PDB entry 7XRM | X-ray diffraction, 2.13 A resolution | chains A and C of the 4 polymer chains in the assembly

[Chain A (and C)]
Name: Ethanolamine ammonia-lyase large subunit
Source organism: Escherichia coli
Notes: EC 4.3.1.7; chain C of this document is another copy of the same molecule, construct and numbering; everything in this record applies to it too
Reference sequence: P0AEJ6 (EUTB_ECOLI); residue numbers follow UniProt; this construct covers 1-453
Sequence (453 residues; numbered 1 to 453; the number before each row is that of its first residue):
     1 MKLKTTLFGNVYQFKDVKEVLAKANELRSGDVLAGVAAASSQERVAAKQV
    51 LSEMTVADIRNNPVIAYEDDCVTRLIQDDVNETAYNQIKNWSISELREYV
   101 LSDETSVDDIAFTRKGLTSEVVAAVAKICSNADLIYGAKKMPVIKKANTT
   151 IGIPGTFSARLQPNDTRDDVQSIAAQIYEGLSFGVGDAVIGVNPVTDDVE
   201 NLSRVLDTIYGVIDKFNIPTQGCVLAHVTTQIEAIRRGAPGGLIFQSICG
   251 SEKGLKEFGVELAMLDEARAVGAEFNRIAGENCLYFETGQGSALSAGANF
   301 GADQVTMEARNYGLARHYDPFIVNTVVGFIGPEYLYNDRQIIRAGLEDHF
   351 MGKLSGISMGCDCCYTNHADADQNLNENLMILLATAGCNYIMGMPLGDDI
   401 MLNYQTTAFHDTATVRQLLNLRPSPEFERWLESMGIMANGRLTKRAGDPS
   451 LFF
Ligand contacts:
  - cobalamin (B12): Asn193, Pro194, Val195, Thr196, Asp197, Leu225, Ala226, His227, Phe245, Gln246, Ser247, Glu257, Phe258, Ser295, Phe329, Ile330, Met401, Leu402, Asn403
  - FWK ((2R,3R,4S,5R)-2-(6-aminopurin-9-yl)-5-ethyl-oxolane-3,4-diol): Asn193, Leu225, Phe245, Ser247, Ile248, Glu287, Thr288, Gly289, Gln290, Ser292, Val326, Phe329, Ile330, Leu402

[Chain A / chain C interface]
Contacting residue pairs (55; chain A residue first):
  Glu26(A) - Asn374(C)
  Asp103(A) - Gln417(C)  hydrogen bond
  Asp103(A) - Arg441(C)  salt bridge
  Glu104(A) - Lys444(C)  salt bridge
  Ser130(A) - Asn374(C)
  Ser130(A) - Glu377(C)  hydrogen bond
  Asn131(A) - Asn374(C)  hydrogen bond (backbone-side chain)
  Asn131(A) - Glu377(C)  hydrogen bond (backbone-side chain)
  Asn131(A) - Asn378(C)  hydrogen bond
  Ala132(A) - Glu377(C)  hydrogen bond (backbone-side chain)
  Ile135(A) - Ile381(C)  hydrophobic
  Ile135(A) - Leu418(C)  hydrophobic
  Tyr136(A) - Thr414(C)
  Tyr136(A) - Gln417(C)  hydrogen bond
  Tyr136(A) - Leu418(C)
  Tyr136(A) - Arg441(C)  hydrogen bond
  Lys139(A) - Leu418(C)
  Asp338(A) - Arg339(C)  salt bridge
  Arg339(A) - Asn337(C)
  Arg339(A) - Asp338(C)  salt bridge
  Arg339(A) - Asp370(C)  salt bridge
  Ile342(A) - Asn378(C)
  Arg343(A) - Asn374(C)
  Leu346(A) - Asn378(C)
  Asp370(A) - Arg339(C)  salt bridge
  Asn374(A) - Ser130(C)
  Asn374(A) - Asn131(C)  hydrogen bond (side chain-backbone)
  Asn374(A) - Arg343(C)
  Glu377(A) - Ser130(C)  hydrogen bond
  Glu377(A) - Asn131(C)  hydrogen bond (side chain-backbone)
  Glu377(A) - Ala132(C)  hydrogen bond (side chain-backbone)
  Asn378(A) - Asn131(C)  hydrogen bond
  Asn378(A) - Ile342(C)
  Asn378(A) - Leu382(C)
  Ile381(A) - Ile135(C)  hydrophobic
  Ile381(A) - Leu382(C)  hydrophobic
  Ile381(A) - Thr385(C)
  Leu382(A) - Asn378(C)
  Leu382(A) - Ile381(C)  hydrophobic
  Leu382(A) - Leu382(C)  hydrophobic
  Thr385(A) - Ile381(C)
  Thr385(A) - Thr385(C)
  Thr385(A) - Leu418(C)
  Thr385(A) - Leu419(C)
  Thr414(A) - Tyr136(C)
  Gln417(A) - Asp103(C)  hydrogen bond
  Gln417(A) - Tyr136(C)  hydrogen bond
  Leu418(A) - Ile135(C)  hydrophobic
  Leu418(A) - Tyr136(C)  hydrophobic
  Leu418(A) - Lys139(C)
  Leu418(A) - Thr385(C)
  Leu419(A) - Thr385(C)
  Arg441(A) - Asp103(C)  salt bridge
  Arg441(A) - Tyr136(C)  hydrogen bond
  Lys444(A) - Glu104(C)
Interface residues without a listed pair, chain A (32 interface residues in all): Asp133, Asn337, Ala371, Asp372, Met380
Interface residues without a listed pair, chain C (31 interface residues in all): Glu26, Asp133, Leu346, Ala371, Met380

[Overview]
The interface between chain A and chain C involves 32 residues on one side and 31 on the other, with 16
hydrogen bonds and 7 salt bridges. Polar contacts include Asp103(A)-Arg441(C), Glu104(A)-Lys444(C) and
Asp338(A)-Arg339(C). Bound to chain A: compound FWK and cobalamin.
Both chains are Ethanolamine ammonia-lyase large subunit (Escherichia coli). Entry 7XRM (Ethanolamine
ammonia-lyase complexed with AdoMeCbl) was determined by X-ray diffraction, deposited together with 7XRK, 7XRL
and 7XRN.
